PDB entry 8VQH | electron microscopy, 2.70 A resolution | chains A and D of the 4 polymer chains in the assembly

[Chain A]
Name: Light-independent protochlorophyllide reductase subunit N
Source organism: Cereibacter sphaeroides
Notes: EC 1.3.7.7
UniProt: B9KK24 (BCHN_CERSK); numbering as in UniProt (aligned over 1-428)
Amino-acid sequence (428 residues; row label = number of the first residue in the row):
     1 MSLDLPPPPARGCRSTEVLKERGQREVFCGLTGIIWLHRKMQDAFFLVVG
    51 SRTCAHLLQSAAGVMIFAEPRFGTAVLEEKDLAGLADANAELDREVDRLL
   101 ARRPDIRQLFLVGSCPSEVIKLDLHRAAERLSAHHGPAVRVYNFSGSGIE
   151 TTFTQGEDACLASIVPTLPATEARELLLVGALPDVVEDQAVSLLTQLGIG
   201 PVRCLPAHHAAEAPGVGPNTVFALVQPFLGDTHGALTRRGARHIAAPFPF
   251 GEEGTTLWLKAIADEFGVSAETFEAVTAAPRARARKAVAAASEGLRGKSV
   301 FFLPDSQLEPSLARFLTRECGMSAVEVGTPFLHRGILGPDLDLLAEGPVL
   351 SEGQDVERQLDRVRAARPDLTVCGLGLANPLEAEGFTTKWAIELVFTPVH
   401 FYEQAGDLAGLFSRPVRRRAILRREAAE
Disordered / not traced: 1-20, 425-428
Swiss-Prot annotation at these positions:
  - binding site ([4Fe-4S] cluster): Cys29, Cys54, Cys115
Bound ions: 4Fe-4S cluster Fe: Cys29 (shared with 1 residue of chain B)
Ligand contacts: 4Fe-4S cluster (SF4): Cys29, Leu31, Thr53, Cys54, Leu57, Ser114, Cys115, Pro116, Gly146, Ser147, Gly148

[Chain D]
Name: Light-independent protochlorophyllide reductase subunit B
Source organism: Cereibacter sphaeroides
Notes: EC 1.3.7.7
UniProt: chimeric construct of Q12306, Q9Z5D9: residues -95 to 0 from Q12306 (SMT3_YEAST) positions 1-96 (UniProt number = residue number + 96); residues 1-534 from Q9Z5D9 positions 1-534 (same numbers)
Amino-acid sequence (630 residues; numbered -95 to 534; the number before each row is that of its first residue; numbers below 1 keep their minus sign (Met-95 is residue -95)):
   -95 MSDSEVNQEAKPEVKPEVKPETHINLKVSDGSSEIFFKIKKTTPLRRLME
   -45 AFAKRQGKEMDSLRFLYDGIRIQADQTPEDLDMEDNDIIEAHREQIMKLT
     5 LWTYEGPPHVGAMRVATGMTGMHYVLHAPQGDTYADLLFTMIERRGKRPP
    55 VSYTTFQARDLGSDTAELFQSACRDAYERFQPQAIMVGSSCTAELIQDDT
   105 GGLADALSLPVPVVHLELPSYQRKENFGADESFLQICRKLARPMERTEKV
   155 SCNLLGPTALGFRHRDDILEVTRLLEGMGIAVNAVAPMGASPADIARLGA
   205 AHFNVLLYPETGESAARWAEKTLKQPYTKTVPIGVGATRDFVAEVAALAG
   255 VAPVADDSRLRQPWWSASVDSTYLTGKRVFLFGDATHVIAAARVARDEMG
   305 FEVVGMGCYNREFARPMRAAAKGYGLEALVTDDYLEVEEAIQALAPELIL
   355 GTQMERHIAKRLGIPCAVISAPVHVQDFPARYSPQMGFEGANVLFDTWIH
   405 PLTMGLEEHLLTMFREDFEFHDEAGPSHHGGKAVPASAPRADEAAEALPL
   455 TGAETAEGGSIPPEAVPPAEAAAVPAGEIVWLTDAERELKKIPFFVRGKA
   505 RRNTEKFAAEKGLTRISLETLYEAKAHYAR
Disordered / not traced: -95 to 0, 420-534
Swiss-Prot annotation at these positions:
  - modified residue: Ser-94 (N-acetylserine), Ser-92 (Phosphoserine)
  - active site: Asp274 (Proton donor)
  - binding site ([4Fe-4S] cluster): Asp36
  - binding site (substrate): Gly409, Leu410
Ligand contacts: 4Fe-4S cluster (SF4): Pro33, Gln34, Gly35, Asp36, Tyr38, Thr96
From the paper describing this entry:
  - Cu ion coordination: His404, Met408
  - mutagenesis - H404A/M408A: abolished catalytic activity

[Chain A / chain D interface]
Pairs across the interface (36):
  Arg39(A) - Met417(D)  hydrogen bond (side chain-backbone)
  Arg39(A) - Phe418(D)
  Gln42(A) - Arg419(D)  hydrogen bond
  Val64(A) - Leu415(D)  hydrophobic
  Met65(A) - Phe418(D)
  Ala68(A) - Phe418(D)  hydrophobic
  Ala68(A) - Arg419(D)
  Ala378(A) - Val273(D)  hydrophobic
  Asn379(A) - Trp268(D)
  Asn379(A) - Ser272(D)
  Asn379(A) - Val273(D)  hydrogen bond (side chain-backbone)
  Asn379(A) - Asp274(D)
  Glu382(A) - Ala271(D)
  Glu382(A) - Val273(D)
  Ala383(A) - Trp268(D)
  Thr388(A) - Val273(D)
  Trp390(A) - Val273(D)
  Arg414(A) - Thr276(D)
  Arg414(A) - Tyr277(D)
  Arg414(A) - Thr279(D)
  Pro415(A) - Thr276(D)
  Arg419(A) - Ser270(D)  hydrogen bond (side chain-backbone)
  Arg419(A) - Ser275(D)  hydrogen bond (side chain-backbone)
  Arg419(A) - Leu278(D)
  Arg419(A) - Thr279(D)  hydrogen bond
  Arg419(A) - Met303(D)  hydrogen bond (side chain-backbone)
  Arg419(A) - Gly304(D)
  Leu422(A) - Thr279(D)
  Leu422(A) - Asp301(D)
  Leu422(A) - Gly304(D)
  Arg423(A) - Ser270(D)
  Arg423(A) - Arg300(D)
  Arg423(A) - Asp301(D)  hydrogen bond (side chain-backbone)
  Arg423(A) - Glu302(D)  hydrogen bond (side chain-backbone)
  Arg423(A) - Met303(D)
  Arg423(A) - Gly304(D)
Also at the interface, not in a pair above, chain A (19 interface residues in all): Leu375, Val416, Arg418
Also at the interface, not in a pair above, chain D (21 interface residues in all): Glu411

[Summary]
19 residues of chain A face 21 of chain D across their interface, with 9 hydrogen bonds. Polar contacts
include Arg39(A)-Met417(D), Gln42(A)-Arg419(D) and Asn379(A)-Val273(D). Chain A binds 4Fe-4S cluster. Ligands
of chain D: 4Fe-4S cluster. The paper reports that H404A/M408A of chain D abolish catalytic activity; Cu ion
coordination by His404(D) and Met408(D).
Chain A is Light-independent protochlorophyllide reductase subunit N and chain D is Light-independent
protochlorophyllide reductase subunit B, both from Cereibacter sphaeroides; the structure, CryoEM structure of
BchN-BchB electron acceptor component protein of DPOR, was determined by electron microscopy (same publication
as 9BUO, 9E7H, 9EFU, 8VQI and 8VQJ).
